Entry 6BVI (X-ray diffraction, 1.75 A resolution); this record covers chains A and B of the 3 polymer chains in the assembly.

# Chain A
Name: GTPase HRas
Source organism: Homo sapiens
Reference sequence: P01112 (RASH_HUMAN); numbering as in UniProt (aligned over 1-166)
Chain sequence (167 residues; numbered 0 to 166; the number before each row is that of its first residue; numbering starts at 0):
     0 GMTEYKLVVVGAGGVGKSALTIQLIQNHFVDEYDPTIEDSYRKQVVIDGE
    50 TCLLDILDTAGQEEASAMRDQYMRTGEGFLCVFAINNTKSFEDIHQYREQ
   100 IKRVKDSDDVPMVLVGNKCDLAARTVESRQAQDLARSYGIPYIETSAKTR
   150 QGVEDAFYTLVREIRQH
Unresolved in the structure: 0
Construct notes: expression tag (0); engineered mutation Ala64 (Tyr in P01112)
Modified positions: Cys51 (S-hydroxycysteine; CSO)
Metal / ion sites: Mg2+: Ser17, Thr35 (together with GMP-PNP)
Ligand contacts: GMP-PNP (GNP; phosphoaminophosphonic acid-guanylate ester): Ala11, Gly12, Gly13, Val14, Gly15, Lys16, Ser17, Ala18, Phe28, Val29, Asp30, Glu31, Tyr32, Asp33, Pro34, Thr35, Thr58, Ala59, Gly60, Gln61, Asn116, Lys117, Asp119, Leu120, Ser145, Ala146, Lys147
Swiss-Prot annotation at these positions:
  - region: His166 (Hypervariable region)
  - motif: Tyr32 to Tyr40 (Effector region)
  - binding site (GTP): Gly13 to Ala18, Val29 to Thr35, Ala59, Gly60, Asn116 to Asp119, Ser145 to Lys147
  - modified residue: Met1 (N-acetylmethionine), Thr2 (N-acetylthreonine), Cys118 (S-nitrosocysteine)
  - glycosylation: Thr35 (Microbial infection: O-linked (Glc) threonine)
  - natural variant: Gly12 (G12A: In CSTLO; G12C: In CSTLO; G12D: In CSTLO; G12E: In CSTLO; G12S: In CSTLO and CMEMS; G12V: In CSTLO, bladder carcinoma and CMEMS), Gly13 (G13C: In CSTLO; G13D: In CSTLO; G13R: In SFM), Gln22 (Q22K: In CMEMS), Glu37 (E37EE: In CSTLO), Thr58 (T58I: In CSTLO), Gln61 (Q61K: In NMTC2; Q61L: In melanoma), Glu63 (E63K: In CMEMS), Ser89 (S89C: Found in a patient with severe fetal hydrops and pleural effusion; uncertain significance), Lys117 (K117R: In CSTLO), Ala146 (A146T: In CSTLO; A146V: In CSTLO)
  - mutagenesis: Ser17 (S17N: Dominant negative. Prevents PLCE1 EGF-induced recruitment to plasma membrane. No effect on subcellular location of isoform 2), Asn26 (N26G: Loss of interaction with PLCE1; when associated with V-12), Val29 (V29A: No effect on interaction with PLCE1; when associated with V-12), Tyr32 (Y32F: Loss of interaction and recruitment to plasma membrane of PLCE1; when associated with V-12), Pro34 (P34G: No effect on interaction with PLCE1; when associated with V-12), Thr35 (T35S: Loss of interaction with PLCE1; when associated with V-12), Glu37 (E37G: No effect on interaction with PLCE1; when associated with V-12), Asp38 (D38N: No effect on interaction with PLCE1; when associated with V-12), Ser39 (S39C: No effect on interaction with PLCE1; when associated with V-12), Ala59 (A59T: Loss of GTPase activity and creation of an autophosphorylation site), Gln61 (Q61I: Moderately increased transformation of cultured cell lines; Q61R: Promotes interaction with SHOC2 and PP1C; Q61V: Strongly increased transformation of cultured cell lines), Ala83 (A83T: GTP-binding activity reduced by factor of 30), 4 further mutagenesis entries in UniProt

# Chain B
Name: Son of sevenless homolog 1
Source organism: Homo sapiens
Reference sequence: Q07889 (SOS1_HUMAN); residues 566-1046 here = UniProt positions 566-1046
Chain sequence (482 residues; numbered 565 to 1046; the number before each row is that of its first residue):
   565 GQMRLPSADVYRFAEPDSEENIIFEENMQPKAGIPIIKAGTVIKLIERLT
   615 YHMYADPNFVRTFLTTYRSFCKPQELLSLIIERFEIPEPEPTEADRIAIE
   665 NGDQPLSAELKRFRKEYIQPVQLRVLNVCRHWVEHHFYDFERDAYLLQRM
   715 EEFIGTVRGKAMKKWVESITKIIQRKKIARDNGPGHNITFQSSPPTVEWH
   765 ISRPGHIETFDLLTLHPIEIARQLTLLESDLYRAVQPSELVGSVWTKEDK
   815 EINSPNLLKMIRHTTNLTLWFEKCIVETENLEERVAVVSRIIEILQVFQE
   865 LNNFNGVLEVVSAMNSSPVYRLDHTFEQIPSRQKKILEEAHELSEDHYKK
   915 YLAKLRSINPPCVPFFGIYLTNILKTEEGNPEVLKRHGKELINFSKRRKV
   965 AEITGEIQQYQNQPYCLRVESDIKRFFENLNPMGNSMEKEFTDYLFNKSL
  1015 EIEPRNPKPLPRFPKKYSYPLKSPGVRPSNPR
Unresolved in the structure: 591-596, 744-750
Construct notes: expression tag (565)
Ligand contacts: EC4 (6-chloro-N-{1-[(5-chloro-1H-indol-3-yl)methyl]piperidin-4-yl}-L-tryptophanamide): Met878, Asn879, Tyr884, Asp887, Phe890, Glu891, Lys898, Leu901, Glu902, His905

# How chain A and chain B interact
Residue-residue contacts (64):
  Met1(A) - Arg920(B)
  Gln22(A) - Thr753(B)
  Ile24(A) - Asn976(B)
  Gln25(A) - Ile752(B)
  Gln25(A) - Asn976(B)
  Asn26(A) - Asn751(B)
  Asn26(A) - Ile752(B)
  Asn26(A) - Thr753(B)  hydrogen bond (backbone-backbone)
  Asn26(A) - Phe754(B)
  Asn26(A) - Pro978(B)
  His27(A) - Asn751(B)  hydrogen bond (side chain-backbone)
  Glu31(A) - Arg739(B)
  Asp33(A) - Arg694(B)  hydrogen bond (backbone-side chain)
  Asp33(A) - Ser732(B)
  Asp33(A) - Ile736(B)
  Asp33(A) - Arg739(B)  salt bridge
  Pro34(A) - Arg694(B)
  Pro34(A) - Trp729(B)  hydrogen bond (backbone-side chain)
  Pro34(A) - Ser732(B)
  Thr35(A) - Trp729(B)  hydrogen bond (backbone-side chain)
  Ile36(A) - Leu687(B)
  Ile36(A) - Leu690(B)
  Ile36(A) - Asn691(B)
  Ile36(A) - Trp729(B)
  Glu37(A) - Ala619(B)
  Glu37(A) - Pro621(B)
  Glu37(A) - Asn691(B)  hydrogen bond (backbone-side chain)
  Glu37(A) - His695(B)
  Asp38(A) - Arg694(B)  salt bridge
  Asp38(A) - His695(B)  salt bridge
  Ser39(A) - Pro621(B)
  Ser39(A) - Asn622(B)  hydrogen bond
  Arg41(A) - Gln973(B)
  Lys42(A) - Gln973(B)
  Gln43(A) - Leu919(B)  hydrogen bond (side chain-backbone)
  Gln43(A) - Arg920(B)
  Gln43(A) - Ser921(B)
  Gln43(A) - Ile922(B)  hydrogen bond (side chain-backbone)
  Gln43(A) - Pro924(B)
  Gln43(A) - Gln973(B)  hydrogen bond (backbone-side chain)
  Gln43(A) - Tyr974(B)  hydrogen bond
  Val44(A) - Asn923(B)
  Val45(A) - Ser921(B)
  Val45(A) - Ile922(B)
  Val45(A) - Asn923(B)  hydrogen bond (backbone-side chain)
  Thr50(A) - Arg920(B)
  Thr50(A) - Ser921(B)  hydrogen bond (side chain-backbone)
  Leu56(A) - Pro621(B)  hydrophobic
  Gln61(A) - Lys728(B)  hydrogen bond
  Gln61(A) - Trp729(B)
  Glu63(A) - Ala725(B)
  Glu63(A) - Lys728(B)  salt bridge
  Glu63(A) - Trp729(B)
  Ala66(A) - Lys679(B)
  Met67(A) - Pro684(B)  hydrophobic
  Met67(A) - Leu687(B)  hydrophobic
  Met67(A) - Arg688(B)
  Gln70(A) - Met617(B)
  Gln70(A) - Tyr618(B)
  Gln70(A) - Ala619(B)  hydrogen bond (side chain-backbone)
  Gln70(A) - Arg688(B)
  Arg149(A) - Thr753(B)
  Arg149(A) - Gln755(B)  hydrogen bond
  Glu153(A) - Gln755(B)
Interface residues without a listed pair, chain A (33 interface residues in all): Glu62, Ala64, Arg73, Lys147, Thr148
Interface residues without a listed pair, chain B (36 interface residues in all): Glu698, Gln977

# Summary
33 residues of chain A face 36 of chain B across their interface, with 16 hydrogen bonds and 4 salt bridges.
Polar contacts include Asp33(A)-Arg739(B), Asp38(A)-Arg694(B) and Asp38(A)-His695(B). Chain A binds GMP-PNP.
Ligands of chain B: compound EC4.
Chain A is GTPase HRas and chain B is Son of sevenless homolog 1, both from Homo sapiens; the structure,
Ras:SOS:Ras in complex with a small molecule activator, was determined by X-ray diffraction, deposited
together with 6BVJ, 6BVK, 6BVL and 6BVM.
